PDB entry 9GTP | electron microscopy, 3.50 A resolution | chains 1G and A of the 60 polymer chains in the assembly

== Chain 1G ==
Molecule: Baseplate protein J-like domain-containing protein
Organism: Streptomyces coelicolor A3(2)
UniProtKB: Q9L0P7 (Q9L0P7_STRCO); numbering as in UniProt (aligned over 1-652)
Amino-acid sequence (652 residues; numbered 1 to 652; the number before each row is that of its first residue):
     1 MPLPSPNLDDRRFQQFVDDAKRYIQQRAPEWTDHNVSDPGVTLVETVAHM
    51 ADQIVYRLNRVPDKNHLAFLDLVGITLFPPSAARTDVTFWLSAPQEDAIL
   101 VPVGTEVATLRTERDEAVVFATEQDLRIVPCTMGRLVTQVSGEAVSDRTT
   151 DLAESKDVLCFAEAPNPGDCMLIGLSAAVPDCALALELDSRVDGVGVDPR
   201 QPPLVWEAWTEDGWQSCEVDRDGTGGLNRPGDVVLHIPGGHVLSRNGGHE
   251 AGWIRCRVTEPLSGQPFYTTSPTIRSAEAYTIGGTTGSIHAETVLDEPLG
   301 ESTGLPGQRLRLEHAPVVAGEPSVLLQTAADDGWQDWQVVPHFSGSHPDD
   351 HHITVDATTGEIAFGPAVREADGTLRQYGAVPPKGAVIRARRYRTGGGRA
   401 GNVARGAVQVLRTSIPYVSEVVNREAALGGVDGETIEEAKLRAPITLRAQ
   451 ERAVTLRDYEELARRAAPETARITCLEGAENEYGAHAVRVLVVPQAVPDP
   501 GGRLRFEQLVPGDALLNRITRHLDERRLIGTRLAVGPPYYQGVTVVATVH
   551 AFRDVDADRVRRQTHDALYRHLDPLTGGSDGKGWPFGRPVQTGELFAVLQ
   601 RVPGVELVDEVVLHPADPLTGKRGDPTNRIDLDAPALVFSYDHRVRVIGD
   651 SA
Unresolved in the structure: 1-13

== Chain A ==
Molecule: Secreted protein
Organism: Streptomyces coelicolor A3(2)
UniProtKB: Q9L0P8 (Q9L0P8_STRCO); residues 1-190 here = UniProt positions 1-190
Amino-acid sequence (190 residues; each row starts with the number of its first residue):
     1 MKPASQRGSVDGLGSSLPIASMLPAVFADDDLALRFVAGLDDVLAPILNV
    51 LDCLDTYFDPALTPADFAQWLGTWVGAETDGTEAEPMLRAAVAAAARLHR
   101 VRGTLQGLSETVRLAFGVAPEITESGGATWNARPLGPFPGRPRPQLHVAL
   151 RLPEPRPVDVHRLDALVAAARPAHMPYTVEVTASERTPER
Unresolved in the structure: 1-3, 183-190

== Chain 1G / chain A interface ==
Pairs across the interface - 60 pairs, chain 1G then chain A:
  Gln14(1G) with Asp66(A); Trp70(A)
  Gln15(1G) with Ser5(A), hydrogen bond; Asp66(A); Phe67(A)
  Phe16(1G) with Arg7(A); Val50(A), hydrophobic; Tyr57(A), hydrophobic; Phe67(A), hydrophobic
  Val17(1G) with Ile47(A), hydrophobic
  Asp18(1G) with Ser5(A); Gln6(A), hydrogen bond (side chain-backbone); Arg7(A), hydrogen bond (side chain-backbone)
  Asp19(1G) with Arg7(A); Gly8(A)
  Gln25(1G) with Val43(A)
  Arg27(1G) with Asp42(A)
  Trp31(1G) with Arg35(A); Ala38(A); Gly39(A)
  Thr32(1G) with Leu32(A); Arg35(A)
  Leu58(1G) with Ile47(A), hydrophobic; Val50(A), hydrophobic
  Pro62(1G) with Trp70(A)
  Asn65(1G) with Leu54(A); Phe58(A); Trp74(A)
  His66(1G) with Trp74(A), hydrogen bond
  Pro444(1G) with Thr73(A)
  Leu447(1G) with Trp74(A); Val75(A), hydrophobic; His99(A)
  Arg448(1G) with Gly76(A); His99(A); Arg102(A)
  Gln450(1G) with His99(A); Arg100(A)
  Val454(1G) with Pro172(A)
  Thr455(1G) with Arg102(A); Ala169(A), hydrogen bond (side chain-backbone); Ala170(A); Arg171(A), hydrogen bond (side chain-backbone); Pro172(A); Ala173(A)
  Leu456(1G) with Arg171(A); Ala173(A)
  Arg457(1G) with Glu78(A), salt bridge
  Asp458(1G) with Arg102(A)
  Glu482(1G) with Arg143(A), hydrogen bond (backbone-side chain)
  Tyr483(1G) with Arg143(A); Pro144(A)
  Gly484(1G) with Arg143(A); Pro144(A)
  Ala485(1G) with Pro144(A)
  His486(1G) with His174(A); Met175(A); Pro176(A)
  Leu528(1G) with His174(A)
  Thr531(1G) with His174(A), hydrogen bond
Interface residues without a listed pair, chain 1G (35 interface residues in all): Glu45, Ile54, Val55, Tyr459, Val488
Interface residues without a listed pair, chain A (41 interface residues in all): Ser9, Phe36, Gly103, Pro142, Ala168

== Summary ==
35 residues of chain 1G and 41 residues of chain A are in contact, with 8 hydrogen bonds and 1 salt bridge.
Polar pairs include Arg457(1G)-Glu78(A), Gln15(1G)-Ser5(A) and Asp18(1G)-Gln6(A).
Chain 1G is Baseplate protein J-like domain-containing protein and chain A is Secreted protein, both from
Streptomyces coelicolor A3(2); the structure, Cryo-EM structure of a contractile injection system in
Streptomyces coelicolor, the baseplate complex in extended state ..., was determined by electron microscopy
together with 9GTR and 9GTS from the same study.
